2R34 - chains B and D of the 4 polymer chains in the assembly; structure by X-ray diffraction, 2.25 A resolution.

# Chain B (and D)
Molecule: Insulin
Source organism: Homo sapiens
Notes: fragment: Insulin B chain; chain D of this document is another copy of the same molecule, construct and numbering; everything in this record applies to it too
UniProtKB: P01308 (INS_HUMAN); residues 1-30 here correspond to UniProt positions 25-54 (UniProt number = residue number + 24)
Sequence (30 residues; row label = number of the first residue in the row):
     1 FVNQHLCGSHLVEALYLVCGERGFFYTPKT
Not modelled in the structure: 30

# How chain B and chain D interact
Pairs across the interface (28):
  Gln-4(B) / Tyr-16(D)
  His-5(B) / Tyr-16(D)  hydrogen bond (backbone-side chain)
  Gly-8(B) / Tyr-16(D)
  Ser-9(B) / Glu-13(D)  hydrogen bond
  Ser-9(B) / Tyr-16(D)
  Val-12(B) / Val-12(D)
  Val-12(B) / Phe-24(D)  hydrophobic
  Glu-13(B) / Glu-13(D)
  Tyr-16(B) / Gly-8(D)
  Tyr-16(B) / Ser-9(D)
  Tyr-16(B) / Val-12(D)  hydrophobic
  Tyr-16(B) / Tyr-26(D)
  Gly-20(B) / Pro-28(D)
  Glu-21(B) / Pro-28(D)
  Gly-23(B) / Tyr-26(D)
  Phe-24(B) / Val-12(D)  hydrophobic
  Phe-24(B) / Phe-24(D)  hydrophobic
  Phe-24(B) / Phe-25(D)
  Phe-24(B) / Tyr-26(D)  hydrogen bond (backbone-backbone)
  Phe-25(B) / Phe-24(D)
  Phe-25(B) / Phe-25(D)  hydrophobic
  Tyr-26(B) / Tyr-16(D)  hydrophobic
  Tyr-26(B) / Gly-23(D)
  Tyr-26(B) / Phe-24(D)  hydrogen bond (backbone-backbone)
  Thr-27(B) / Arg-22(D)
  Pro-28(B) / Gly-20(D)
  Pro-28(B) / Glu-21(D)
  Pro-28(B) / Gly-23(D)
Also at the interface, not in a pair above, chain D (15 interface residues in all): Thr-27, Lys-29

# Overview
Chain B and chain D each contribute 15 residues to their interface; the contacts include 4 hydrogen bonds.
Among the polar pairs are His-5(B)/Tyr-16(D), Ser-9(B)/Glu-13(D) and Phe-24(B)/Tyr-26(D).
Both chains are Insulin (Homo sapiens). Entry 2R34 (Crystal structure of MN human arg-insulin) was determined
by X-ray diffraction (same publication as 2R35 and 2R36).
